PDB entry 1D3U | X-ray diffraction, 2.40 A resolution | chains A and B of the 4 polymer chains in the assembly

Chain A:
Protein: Tata-binding protein
From: Pyrococcus woesei
UniProt: P62001 (TBP_PYRWO); residues 1-181 here = UniProt positions 1-181
Amino-acid sequence (181 residues; numbered 1 to 181; the number before each row is that of its first residue):
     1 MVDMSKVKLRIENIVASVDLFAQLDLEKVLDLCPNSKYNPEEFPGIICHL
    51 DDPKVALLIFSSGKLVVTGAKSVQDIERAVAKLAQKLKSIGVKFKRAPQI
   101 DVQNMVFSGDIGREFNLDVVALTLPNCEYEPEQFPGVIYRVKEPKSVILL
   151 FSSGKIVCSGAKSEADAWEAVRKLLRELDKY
Cystine bridges: Cys33-Cys48

Chain B:
Protein: Transcription initiation factor iib
From: Pyrococcus woesei
Notes: fragment: c-terminal core, residues 62-261
UniProt: P61999 (TF2B_PYRWO); residues 1100-1300 here correspond to UniProt positions 61-261 (UniProt number = residue number - 1039)
Amino-acid sequence (201 residues; numbered 1100 to 1300; the number before each row is that of its first residue):
  1100 MVSDAAERNLAFALSELDRITAQLKLPRHVEEEAARLYREAVRKGLIRGR
  1150 SIESVMAACVYAACRLLKVPRTLDEIADIARVDKKEIGRSYRFIARNLNL
  1200 TPKKLFVKPTDYVNKFADELGLSEKVRRRAIEILDEAYKRGLTSGKSPAG
  1250 LVAAALYIASLLEGEKRTQREVAEVARVTEVTVRNRYKELVEKLKIKVPI
  1300 A
Sequence notes: engineered mutation Met1100 (Arg61 in P61999)

Chain A / chain B interface:
Contacting residue pairs (27; chain A residue first):
  Phe115(A) - Ser1243(B)
  Asn116(A) - Tyr1237(B)  hydrogen bond
  Asn116(A) - Ser1243(B)
  Leu117(A) - Ser1243(B)  hydrogen bond (backbone-side chain)
  Asp118(A) - Phe1205(B)
  Asp118(A) - Tyr1237(B)
  Val119(A) - Tyr1237(B)
  Ala121(A) - Pro1201(B)  hydrophobic
  Leu122(A) - Lys1202(B)
  Cys127(A) - Pro1201(B)
  Glu128(A) - Arg1195(B)  salt bridge
  Tyr129(A) - Ser1243(B)
  Tyr129(A) - Gly1244(B)  hydrogen bond (side chain-backbone)
  Glu130(A) - Arg1164(B)  salt bridge
  Glu130(A) - Tyr1190(B)  hydrogen bond
  Pro131(A) - Lys1245(B)
  Pro131(A) - Ser1246(B)
  Pro131(A) - Pro1247(B)  hydrophobic
  Glu132(A) - Ser1246(B)  hydrogen bond
  Glu132(A) - Pro1247(B)
  Glu132(A) - Ala1248(B)  hydrogen bond (side chain-backbone)
  Gln133(A) - Gly1187(B)
  Gln133(A) - Tyr1190(B)
  Gln133(A) - Arg1191(B)  hydrogen bond
  Pro135(A) - Gly1244(B)
  Arg140(A) - Arg1195(B)
  Ser152(A) - Ser1243(B)
Interface residues without a listed pair, chain B (16 interface residues in all): Leu1172

In short:
17 residues of chain A and 16 residues of chain B are in contact, with 7 hydrogen bonds and 2 salt bridges.
Polar contacts include Glu128(A)-Arg1195(B), Glu130(A)-Arg1164(B) and Asn116(A)-Tyr1237(B).
Here chain A is Tata-binding protein and chain B is Transcription initiation factor iib, both from Pyrococcus
woesei. Entry 1D3U (Tata-binding protein/transcription factor (ii)b/bre+tata-box complex from pyrococcus
woesei) was determined by X-ray diffraction.
